Entry 8EED (X-ray diffraction, 3.49 A resolution); this record covers chains C and J of the 12 polymer chains in the assembly.

[Chain C]
Protein: Envelope protein E
From: Zika virus ZIKV/H. sapiens/FrenchPolynesia/10087PF/2013
UniProtKB: A0A024B7W1 (POLG_ZIKVF); residues 1-405 here correspond to UniProt positions 291-695 (UniProt number = residue number + 290)
Amino-acid sequence (405 residues; each row starts with the number of its first residue):
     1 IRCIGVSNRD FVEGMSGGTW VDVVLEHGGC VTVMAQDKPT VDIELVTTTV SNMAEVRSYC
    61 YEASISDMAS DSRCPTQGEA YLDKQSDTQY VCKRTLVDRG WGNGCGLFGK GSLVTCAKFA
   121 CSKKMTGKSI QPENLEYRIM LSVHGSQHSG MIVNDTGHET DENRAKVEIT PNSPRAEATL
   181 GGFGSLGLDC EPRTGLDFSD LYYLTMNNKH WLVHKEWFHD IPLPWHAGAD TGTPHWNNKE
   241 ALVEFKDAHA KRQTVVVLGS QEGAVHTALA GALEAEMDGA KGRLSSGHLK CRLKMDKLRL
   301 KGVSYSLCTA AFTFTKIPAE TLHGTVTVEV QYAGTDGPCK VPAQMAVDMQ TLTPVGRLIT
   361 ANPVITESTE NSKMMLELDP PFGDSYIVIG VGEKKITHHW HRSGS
Not modelled in the structure: 151-162, 404-405
UniProt features mapped onto this chain:
  - region: D98 to G111 (Fusion peptide)
  - glycosylation: N154 (N-linked (GlcNAc...) asparagine)
  - cross-link (Glycyl lysine isopeptide (Lys-Gly)): K38 (interchain with G-Cter in ubiquitin), K281 (interchain with G-Cter in ubiquitin)
Cystine bridges: C3-C30, C60-C121, C74-C105, C92-C116, C190-C291, C308-C339
From the paper describing this entry:
  - mutagenesis - G259A, K316A, M375A: decreased binding to rhMZ134-B

[Chain J]
Protein: rhMZ107-B antibody light chain
From: Macaca mulatta
Notes: antibody fragment or engineered binder
Amino-acid sequence (220 residues; numbered 1 to 220; the number before each row is that of its first residue):
     1 QSVLTQPPSL SASPGASARL PCTLSSDLSV GSKNMYWYQQ KPGSAPRLFL YYYSDSDKQL
    61 GPGVPNRVSG SKETSSNTAF LLISGLQPED EADYYCQVYD GSANDVFGSG TKLTVLGQPK
   121 AAPSVTLFPP SSEELQANKA TLVCLISDFY PGAVEVAWKA DGSAVNAGVE TTKPSKQSNN
   181 KYAASSYLSL TSDQWKSHKS YSCQVTHEGS TVEKTVAPAE
Not modelled in the structure: 1, 117-220
Cystine bridges: C22-C96

[Interface between chain C and chain J]
Contacting residue pairs (17; chain C residue first):
  D71(C) with N34(J); Y99(J)
  R73(C) with S32(J), hydrogen bond (side chain-backbone); Y53(J); D57(J)
  C74(C) with D57(J), hydrogen bond (backbone-side chain)
  Q77(C) with Y53(J); S54(J), hydrogen bond; S56(J)
  D83(C) with D100(J); G101(J)
  N103(C) with Q59(J)
  G104(C) with K58(J); Q59(J)
  C105(C) with S56(J), hydrogen bond (side chain-backbone); D57(J)
  G106(C) with S56(J)
Interface residues without a listed pair, chain C (11 interface residues in all): K84, L107

[In short]
Chain C and chain J each contribute 11 residues to their interface, with 4 hydrogen bonds. Polar contacts
include R73(C)-S32(J), C74(C)-D57(J) and Q77(C)-S54(J). From the paper: G259A, K316A and M375A of chain C
reduce binding to rhMZ134-B.
Here chain C is Envelope protein E (Zika virus ZIKV/H. sapiens/FrenchPolynesia/10087PF/2013) and chain J is
rhMZ107-B antibody light chain (Macaca mulatta). Entry 8EED (Crystal structure of a NHP anti-ZIKV neutralizing
antibody rhMZ107-B in complex with ZIKV E glycoprotein) was determined by X-ray diffraction (same publication
as 8EE8, 8EEE, 8EEZ, 8EF0 and 8EF2).
